PDB entry 9OMP | electron microscopy, 4.30 A resolution (low resolution: residue-level contacts below are approximate; hydrogen-bond / salt-bridge calls are withheld) | chains A and B

[Chain A (and B)]
Protein: Metabotropic glutamate receptor 7
From: Homo sapiens
Notes: chain B of this document is another copy of the same molecule, construct and numbering; everything in this record applies to it too
UniProt: Q14831 (GRM7_HUMAN); residues 35-915 here = UniProt positions 35-915
Sequence (917 residues; row label = number of the first residue in the row; numbers below 1 keep their minus sign (Met-1 is residue -1)):
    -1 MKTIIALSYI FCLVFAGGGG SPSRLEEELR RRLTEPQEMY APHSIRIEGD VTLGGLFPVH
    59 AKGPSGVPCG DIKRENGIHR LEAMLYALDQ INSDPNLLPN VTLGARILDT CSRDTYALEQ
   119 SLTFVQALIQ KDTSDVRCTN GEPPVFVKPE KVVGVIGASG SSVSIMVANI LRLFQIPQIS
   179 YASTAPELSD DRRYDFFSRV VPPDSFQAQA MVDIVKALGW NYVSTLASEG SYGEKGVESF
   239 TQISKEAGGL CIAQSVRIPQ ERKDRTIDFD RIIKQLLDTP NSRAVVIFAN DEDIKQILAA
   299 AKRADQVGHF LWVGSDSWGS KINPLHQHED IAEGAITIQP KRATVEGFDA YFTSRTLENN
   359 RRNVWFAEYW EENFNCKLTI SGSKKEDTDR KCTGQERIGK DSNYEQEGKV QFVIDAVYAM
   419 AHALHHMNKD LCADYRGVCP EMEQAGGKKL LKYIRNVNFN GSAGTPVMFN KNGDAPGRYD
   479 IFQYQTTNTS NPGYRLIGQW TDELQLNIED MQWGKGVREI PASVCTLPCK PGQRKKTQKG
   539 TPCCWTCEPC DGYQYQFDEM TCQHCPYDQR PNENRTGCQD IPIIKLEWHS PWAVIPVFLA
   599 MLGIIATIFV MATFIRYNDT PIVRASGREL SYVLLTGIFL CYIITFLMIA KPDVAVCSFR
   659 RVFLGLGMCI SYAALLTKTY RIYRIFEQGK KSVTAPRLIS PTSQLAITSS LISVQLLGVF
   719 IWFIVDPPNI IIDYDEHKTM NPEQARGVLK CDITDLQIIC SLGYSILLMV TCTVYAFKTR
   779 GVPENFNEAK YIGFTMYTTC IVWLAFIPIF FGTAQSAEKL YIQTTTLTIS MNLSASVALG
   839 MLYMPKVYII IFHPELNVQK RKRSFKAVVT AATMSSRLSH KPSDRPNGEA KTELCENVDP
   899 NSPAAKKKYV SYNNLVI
Disordered / not traced: -1 to 40, 137-143, 377-386, 687-697, 851-915
Construct notes: expression tag (-1 to 34); conflict Tyr678 (Asn in Q14831), Ile722 (Gly in Q14831), Phe775 (Ile in Q14831), Tyr789 (Pro in Q14831)
Curated features (UniProtKB/Swiss-Prot):
  - binding site (L-glutamate): Ser159, Ala180 to Thr182, Tyr230, Asp314, Lys407
  - modified residue: Ser900 (Phosphoserine)
  - glycosylation (N-linked (GlcNAc...) asparagine): Asn98, Asn458, Asn486, Asn572
  - natural variant: Ile154 (I154T: In NEDSHBA), Trp586 to Ile915 (deletion: In NEDSHBA), Arg658 (R658Q: In NEDSHBA; uncertain significance; R658W: In NEDSHBA; uncertain significance), Arg659 to Ile915 (deletion: In NEDSHBA), Thr675 (T675K: In NEDSHBA; uncertain significance), Val856 to Ile915 (deletion: In NEDSHBA; uncertain significance), Glu891 (E891K: In NEDSHBA; uncertain significance)
  - mutagenesis: Arg622 (R622Q: Rescues axon outgrowth defects when expressed in a heterologous system. Unchanged protein abundance. Does not affect localization to the plasma membrane. Does not affect N-glycosylation ...), Arg658 (R658W: Does not rescue axon outgrowth defects when expressed in a heterologous system; when associated with K-675. Decreased protein abundance due to increased proteasomal degradation ...), Thr675 (T675K: Does not rescue axon outgrowth defects when expressed in a heterologous system; when associated with W-658. Decreased protein abundance due to increased proteasomal degradation ...)
Disulfides: Cys67-Cys109, Cys249-Cys541, Cys374-Cys390, Cys430-Cys437, Cys523-Cys542, Cys527-Cys545, Cys548-Cys560, Cys563-Cys576, Cys655-Cys749

[How chain A and chain B interact]
Residue-residue contacts (29):
  Glu117(A) with Ile127(B); Lys129(B)
  Gln118(A) with Lys129(B)
  Leu120(A) with Val123(B); Gln128(B); Phe172(B)
  Val123(A) with Leu120(B)
  Gln124(A) with Gln128(B)
  Ile127(A) with Glu117(B); Leu120(B)
  Gln128(A) with Leu120(B); Thr121(B); Gln124(B)
  Lys129(A) with Glu117(B); Gln118(B); Thr121(B)
  Asp133(A) with Val145(B)
  Arg135(A) with Cys136(B); Phe144(B)
  Cys136(A) with Arg135(B); Cys136(B), disulfide
  Phe144(A) with Arg135(B)
  Val145(A) with Asp133(B)
  Ile168(A) with Leu171(B)
  Arg170(A) with Asn167(B)
  Leu171(A) with Leu116(B); Met164(B); Ile168(B)
  Phe172(A) with Leu120(B)
Also at the interface, not in a pair above, chain A (23 interface residues in all): Leu116, Thr121, Val134, Met164, Asn167, Arg191
Also at the interface, not in a pair above, chain B (22 interface residues in all): Arg170, Arg191
Inter-chain disulfides: Cys136(A)-Cys136(B)

[Overview]
23 residues of chain A face 22 of chain B across their interface; the contacts include 1 disulfide bond.
UniProt lists 7 L-glutamate-binding residues and 3 mutagenesis sites on chain A.
Chain A and chain B are both Metabotropic glutamate receptor 7 (Homo sapiens); the structure, mGluR7 in native
membrane vesicles, was determined by electron microscopy (same publication as 9OMO).
